8PAG - chain A; structure by X-ray diffraction, 3.50 A resolution.

# Chain A
Molecule: Genome polyprotein
From: Norway rat pestivirus
UniProtKB: A0A097NZ77 (A0A097NZ77_9FLAV); residues 1-348 here correspond to UniProt positions 802-1149 (UniProt number = residue number + 801)
Amino-acid sequence (381 residues; each row starts with the number of its first residue):
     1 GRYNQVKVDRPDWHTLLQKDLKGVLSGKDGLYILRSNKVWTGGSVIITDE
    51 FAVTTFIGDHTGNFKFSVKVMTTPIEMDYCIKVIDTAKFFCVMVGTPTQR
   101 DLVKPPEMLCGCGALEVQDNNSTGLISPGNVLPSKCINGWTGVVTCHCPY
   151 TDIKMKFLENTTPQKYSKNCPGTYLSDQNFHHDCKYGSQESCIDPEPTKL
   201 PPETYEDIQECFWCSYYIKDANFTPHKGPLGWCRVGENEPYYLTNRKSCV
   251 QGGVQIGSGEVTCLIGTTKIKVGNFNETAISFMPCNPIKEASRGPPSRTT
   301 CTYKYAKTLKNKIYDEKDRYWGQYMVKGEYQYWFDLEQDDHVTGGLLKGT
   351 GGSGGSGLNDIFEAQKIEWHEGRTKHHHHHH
Not modelled in the structure: 1, 296-298, 336-381
Differences from the reference sequence: expression tag (349-381)
Disulfide bonds: Cys301 forms a disulfide with the same residue of a neighbouring copy of this chain
Disulfide bonds: Cys80-Cys91, Cys110-Cys146, Cys112-Cys148, Cys136-Cys170, Cys184-Cys192, Cys211-Cys233, Cys214-Cys249, Cys263-Cys285
Glycans and other covalent adducts: N-acetylglucosamine (NAG) linked to Asn121, Asn276
What the authors report for this chain:
  - post-translational modification sites: Asn121, Asn276
  - self-association interface (contacts with another copy of this molecule); pairs are residue here / residue on that copy: Cys301-Cys301 (disulfide)

# Overview
Covalently linked N-acetylglucosamine: at Asn121 and Asn276. The paper reports modification sites Asn121 and
Asn276; a self-association interface involving Cys301.
Chain A is Genome polyprotein (Norway rat pestivirus); the structure, Crystal structure of the ectodomain of
Norway rat pestivirus E2 glycoprotein, was determined by X-ray diffraction (same publication as 8PAB and
8PAE).
